PDB entry 9B1E | electron microscopy, 4.40 A resolution (low resolution: residue-level contacts below are approximate; hydrogen-bond / salt-bridge calls are withheld) | chains B and Y of the 21 polymer chains in the assembly

# Chain B
Protein: Vacuolar protein sorting-associated protein 72
From: Saccharomyces cerevisiae W303
Reference sequence: Q03388 (VPS72_YEAST); residues 1-795 here = UniProt positions 1-795
Chain sequence (795 residues; each row starts with the number of its first residue):
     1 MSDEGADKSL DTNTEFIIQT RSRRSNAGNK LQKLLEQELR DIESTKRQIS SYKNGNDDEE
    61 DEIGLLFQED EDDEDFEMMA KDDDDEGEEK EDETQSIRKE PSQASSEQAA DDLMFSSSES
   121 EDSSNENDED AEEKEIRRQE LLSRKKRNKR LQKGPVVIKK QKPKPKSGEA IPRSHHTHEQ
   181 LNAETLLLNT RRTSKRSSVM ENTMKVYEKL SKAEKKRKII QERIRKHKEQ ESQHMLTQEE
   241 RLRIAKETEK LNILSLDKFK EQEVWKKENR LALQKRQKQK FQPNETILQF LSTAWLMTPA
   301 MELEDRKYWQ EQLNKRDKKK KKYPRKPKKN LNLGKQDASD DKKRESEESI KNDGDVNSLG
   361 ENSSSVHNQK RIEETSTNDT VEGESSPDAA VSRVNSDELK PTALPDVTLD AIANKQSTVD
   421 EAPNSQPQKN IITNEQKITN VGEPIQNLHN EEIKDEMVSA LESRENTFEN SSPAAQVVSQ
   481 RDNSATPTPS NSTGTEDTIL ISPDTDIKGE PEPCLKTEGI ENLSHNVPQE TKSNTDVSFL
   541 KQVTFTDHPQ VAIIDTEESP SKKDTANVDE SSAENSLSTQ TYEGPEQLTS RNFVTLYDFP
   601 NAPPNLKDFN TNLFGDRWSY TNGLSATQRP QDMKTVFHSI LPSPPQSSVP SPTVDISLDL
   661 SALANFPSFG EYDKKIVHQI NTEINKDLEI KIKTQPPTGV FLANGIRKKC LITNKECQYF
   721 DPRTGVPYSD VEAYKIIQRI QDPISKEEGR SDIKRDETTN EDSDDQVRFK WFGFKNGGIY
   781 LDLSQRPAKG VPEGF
Not modelled in the structure: 1-180, 317-584, 616-632, 643-656, 749-761
UniProt features mapped onto this chain:
  - modified residue: Ser425 (Phosphoserine)

# Chain Y
Molecule: 214-nt DNA strand
Sequence (214 nucleotides; numbered -133 to 80; the number before each row is that of its first residue; numbers below 1 keep their minus sign (DA-133 is residue -133)):
  -133 ATCGCATCGA TCTTCACACC GAGTTCATCC CTTATGTGAT GGACCCTATA CGCGGCCGCC
   -73 CTGGAGAATC CCGGTGCCGA GGCCGCTCAA TTGGTCGTAG CAAGCTCTAG CACCGCTTAA
   -13 ACGCACGTAC GCGCTGTCCC CCGCGTTTTA ACCGCCAAGG GGATTACTCC CTAGTCTCCA
    47 GGCACGTGTC AGATATATAC ATCCTGTGCA TGAT
Not modelled in the structure: -133 to -105, 77-80

# Interface between chain B and chain Y
Residue-residue contacts (10; chain B residue first):
  Lys216(B) - DC-63(Y)
  Arg217(B) - DC-62(Y)
  Arg217(B) - DG-61(Y)
  Ile220(B) - DC-63(Y)
  Ile220(B) - DC-62(Y)
  Gln221(B) - DC-62(Y)
  Gln221(B) - DG-61(Y)
  Arg225(B) - DG-61(Y)
  Lys228(B) - DG-60(Y)
  Asn269(B) - DT13(Y)
Also at the interface, not in a pair above, chain B (8 interface residues in all): Ile224
Also at the interface, not in a pair above, chain Y (6 interface residues in all): DC-64

# Summary
Chain B and chain Y form an interface of 8 and 6 residues respectively.
Here chain B is Vacuolar protein sorting-associated protein 72 (Saccharomyces cerevisiae W303) and chain Y is
a 214-nt DNA strand. Entry 9B1E (Cryo-EM structure of native SWR1 bound to nucleosome (composite structure))
was determined by electron microscopy, deposited together with 9B1D.
